Entry 8FNQ (electron microscopy, 2.80 A resolution); this record covers chains A and L of the 12 polymer chains in the assembly.

== Chain A ==
Molecule: Lamina-associated polypeptide 2, isoform alpha, Integrase chimera
Organism: Homo sapiens
Notes: EC 2.7.7.-, 3.1.-.-
Reference sequence: chimeric construct of P42166, P12497: residues -53 to -3 from P42166 (LAP2A_HUMAN) positions 50-100 (UniProt number = residue number + 103); residues 1-288 from P12497 positions 1148-1435 (UniProt number = residue number + 1147)
Sequence (364 residues; each row starts with the number of its first residue; numbers below 1 keep their minus sign (Gly-75 is residue -75)):
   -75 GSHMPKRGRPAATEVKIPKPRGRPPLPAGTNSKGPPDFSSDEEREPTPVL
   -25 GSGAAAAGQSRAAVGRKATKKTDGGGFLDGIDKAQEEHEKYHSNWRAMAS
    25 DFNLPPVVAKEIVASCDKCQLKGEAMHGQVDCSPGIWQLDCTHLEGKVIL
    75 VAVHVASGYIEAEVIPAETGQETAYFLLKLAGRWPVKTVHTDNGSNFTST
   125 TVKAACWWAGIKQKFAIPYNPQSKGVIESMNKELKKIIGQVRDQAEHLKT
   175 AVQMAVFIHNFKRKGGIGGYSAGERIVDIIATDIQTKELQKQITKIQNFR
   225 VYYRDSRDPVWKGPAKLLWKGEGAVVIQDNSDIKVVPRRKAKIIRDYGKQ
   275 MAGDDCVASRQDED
Disordered / not traced: -75 to 0, 229-235, 269-288
Sequence notes: expression tag (-75 to -54); conflict Gln-17 (Arg86 in P42166); linker (-2 to 0); engineered mutation Lys138 (Glu1285 in P12497), Ala140 (Gly1287 in P12497), Lys148 (Gln1295 in P12497)
Ion coordination: Zn2+: His12, His16, Cys40, Cys43; Mg2+ site 1: Asp64, Asp116 (together with OZ1); Mg2+ site 2: Asp64, Glu152 (together with OZ1)
Residues lining bound ligands: OZ1 (4-amino-N-[(2,4-difluorophenyl)methyl]-1-hydroxy-6-(6-hydroxyhexyl)-2-oxo-1,2-dihydro-1,8-naphthyridine-3-carboxamide): Asp64, Cys65, Asp116, Asn117, Gly118, Pro142, Tyr143, Pro145, Gln146, Lys148, Glu152
UniProt features mapped onto this chain:
  - modified residue: Thr-46 (Phosphothreonine), Ser-44 (Phosphoserine), Ser-37 (Phosphoserine), Ser-36 (Phosphoserine), Thr-29 (Phosphothreonine), Ser-24 (Phosphoserine), Arg-15 (Omega-N-methylarginine)
  - zinc finger: Asp3 to Gln44 (Integrase-type)
  - DNA-binding region: Phe223 to Asp270 (Integrase-type)
  - binding site (Zn(2+)): His12, His16, Cys40, Cys43
  - binding site (Mg(2+)): Asp64, Asp116, Glu152
Reported in the primary citation:
  - binding site for OZ1: Asn117, Gly118, Pro142, Tyr143
  - conformationally variable residues: Tyr143
  - catalytic residues: Glu152 (citing earlier work)
  - mutagenesis - G140A (3- to 5-fold), Q148K (5- to 10-fold): decreased catalytic activity
  - mutagenesis - E138K: unchanged catalytic activity
  - mutagenesis - Q148K: decreased growth
  - mutagenesis - E138K/G140A/Q148K (1.0 kcal/mol): decreased binding to DTG (from molecular simulation)

== Chain L ==
Molecule: 25-nt DNA strand
Sequence (25 nucleotides; row label = number of the first residue in the row; numbers below 1 keep their minus sign (DA-3 is residue -3)):
    -3 AGCGTGGGCGGGAAAATCTCTAGCA
Disordered / not traced: -3 to 4

== How chain A and chain L interact ==
Pairs across the interface (6; chain A residue first):
  Pro30(A) with DA11(L), phosphate contact
  Lys46(A) with DT17(L), hydrogen bond to the base
  Ala49(A) with DC16(L), base contact; DT17(L), sugar contact
  Met50(A) with DT17(L), sugar contact
  His51(A) with DT17(L), salt bridge to the phosphate
Interface residues without a listed pair, chain L (4 interface residues in all): DA18

== Overview ==
The interface between chain A and chain L involves 5 residues on one side and 4 on the other, with 1 hydrogen
bond and 1 salt bridge. Polar contacts include Lys46(A)-DT17(L) and His51(A)-DT17(L). From the paper: the
catalytic residue Glu152(A); G140A and Q148K of chain A reduce catalytic activity; 4 substitutions were tested
in all.
Here chain A is Lamina-associated polypeptide 2, isoform alpha, Integrase chimera (Homo sapiens) and chain L
is a 25-nt DNA strand. Entry 8FNQ (Structure of E138K/G140A/Q148K HIV-1 intasome with 4d bound) was determined
by electron microscopy, deposited together with 8FND, 8FNG, 8FNH, 8FNJ, 8FNL, 8FNM, 8FNO and 8FNP.
